9M5P - chains 1 and 4 of the 6 polymer chains in the assembly; structure by electron microscopy, 3.30 A resolution.

# Chain 1 (and 4)
Molecule: Amyloid-beta protein 40
Source organism: Homo sapiens
Notes: chain 4 of this document is another copy of the same molecule, construct and numbering; everything in this record applies to it too
UniProtKB: P05067 (A4_HUMAN); residues 1-40 here correspond to UniProt positions 672-711 (UniProt number = residue number + 671)
Chain sequence (40 residues; numbered 1 to 40; the number before each row is that of its first residue):
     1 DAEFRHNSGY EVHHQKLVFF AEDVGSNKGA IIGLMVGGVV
Not modelled in the structure: 1-15, 38-40
Differences from the reference sequence: variant Asn-7 (Asp678 in P05067)

# Chain 1 / chain 4 interface
Contacting residue pairs (5):
  Phe-19(1) with Val-36(4), hydrophobic
  Ala-21(1) with Gly-33(4); Leu-34(4), hydrophobic
  Val-24(1) with Ile-32(4)
  Ile-31(1) with Val-24(4), hydrophobic
Also at the interface, not in a pair above, chain 1 (7 interface residues in all): Gly-33, Leu-34, Val-36
Also at the interface, not in a pair above, chain 4 (9 interface residues in all): Phe-19, Phe-20, Ala-21, Ile-31

# Overview
The interface between chain 1 and chain 4 involves 7 residues on one side and 9 on the other.
Chain 1 and chain 4 are both Amyloid-beta protein 40 (Homo sapiens); the structure, I-type amyloid fibril (40)
of Tottori (D7N) mutant, was determined by electron microscopy (same publication as 9M5Q, 9M5R and 9UMH).
